Entry 6HKP (X-ray diffraction, 1.90 A resolution); this record covers chains A and S.

# Chain A
Name: Hypoxia-inducible factor 1-alpha inhibitor
From: Homo sapiens
Notes: EC 1.14.11.30, 1.14.11.-
Reference sequence: Q9NWT6 (HIF1N_HUMAN); residues 1-349 here = UniProt positions 1-349
Amino-acid sequence (350 residues; numbered 0 to 349; the number before each row is that of its first residue; numbering starts at 0):
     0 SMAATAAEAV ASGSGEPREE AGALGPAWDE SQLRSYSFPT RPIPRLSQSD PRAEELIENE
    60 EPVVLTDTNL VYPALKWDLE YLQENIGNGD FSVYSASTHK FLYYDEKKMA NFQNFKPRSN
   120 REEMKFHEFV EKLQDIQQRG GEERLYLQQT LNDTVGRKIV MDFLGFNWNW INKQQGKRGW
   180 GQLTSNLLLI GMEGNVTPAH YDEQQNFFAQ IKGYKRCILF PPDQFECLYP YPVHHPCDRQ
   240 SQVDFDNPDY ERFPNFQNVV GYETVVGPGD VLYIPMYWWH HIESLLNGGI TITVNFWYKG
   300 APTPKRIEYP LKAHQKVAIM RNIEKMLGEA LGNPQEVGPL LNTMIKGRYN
Not modelled in the structure: 0-11
Construct notes: expression tag (0)
Ion coordination: Zn2+: His199, Asp201, His279 (together with N-oxalylglycine)
Ligand contacts: N-oxalylglycine (OGA): Tyr145, Leu188, Thr196, His199, Asp201, Asn205, Phe207, Lys214, His279, Ile281, Asn294, Trp296

# Chain S
Name: Apoptosis-stimulating of p53 protein 2
Reference sequence: Q13625 (ASPP2_HUMAN), isoform Q13625-3; residues 970-992 here correspond to UniProt positions 976-998 (UniProt number = residue number + 6)
Amino-acid sequence (23 residues; numbered 970 to 992; the number before each row is that of its first residue):
   970 GHTEIVKFLV QFGVNVNAAD SDG
Not modelled in the structure: 970-974, 989-992

# Chain A / chain S interface
Pairs across the interface (32; chain A residue first):
  Tyr102(A) - Val985(S)
  Tyr102(A) - Asn986(S)
  Tyr102(A) - Ala987(S)  hydrogen bond (side chain-backbone)
  His199(A) - Asn986(S)  hydrogen bond
  Asp201(A) - Asn984(S)
  Asp201(A) - Val985(S)
  Asp201(A) - Asn986(S)  hydrogen bond (side chain-backbone)
  Glu202(A) - Gly982(S)  hydrogen bond (side chain-backbone)
  Glu202(A) - Val983(S)
  Glu202(A) - Asn984(S)  hydrogen bond (backbone-backbone)
  Gln203(A) - Val983(S)  hydrogen bond (side chain-backbone)
  Gln203(A) - Val985(S)
  Arg238(A) - Asn984(S)
  Arg238(A) - Val985(S)  hydrogen bond (side chain-backbone)
  Arg238(A) - Asn986(S)  hydrogen bond
  Gln239(A) - Asn986(S)  hydrogen bond
  Tyr276(A) - Phe981(S)
  Trp296(A) - Val985(S)  hydrophobic
  Lys298(A) - Val983(S)
  Gly299(A) - Phe981(S)
  Ala300(A) - Phe981(S)
  Thr302(A) - Phe981(S)
  Tyr308(A) - Val975(S)
  Gln314(A) - Val979(S)
  Ala317(A) - Leu978(S)
  Ala317(A) - Val979(S)
  Ala317(A) - Gln980(S)
  Ile318(A) - Leu978(S)
  Asn321(A) - Phe977(S)
  Asn321(A) - Leu978(S)  hydrogen bond (side chain-backbone)
  Asn321(A) - Gln980(S)  hydrogen bond (side chain-backbone)
  Met325(A) - Phe977(S)  hydrophobic
Also at the interface, not in a pair above, chain A (26 interface residues in all): Gln147, Leu186, Thr196, Met275, Ile306, Arg320, Ile322

# Overview
The interface between chain A and chain S involves 26 residues on one side and 12 on the other; the contacts
include 11 hydrogen bonds. Polar contacts include Tyr102(A)-Ala987(S), His199(A)-Asn986(S) and
Asp201(A)-Asn986(S). Ligands of chain A: N-oxalylglycine. His199(A), Asp201(A) and His279(A) coordinate Zn2+.
Chain A is Hypoxia-inducible factor 1-alpha inhibitor (Homo sapiens) and chain S is Apoptosis-stimulating of
p53 protein 2; the structure, Factor Inhibiting HIF (FIH) in complex with zinc, NOG and ASPP2 (970-992), was
determined by X-ray diffraction.
